Entry 8RWV (electron microscopy, 6.68 A resolution (low resolution: residue-level contacts below are approximate; hydrogen-bond / salt-bridge calls are withheld)); this record covers chains 4 and 6 of the 14 polymer chains in the assembly.

Chain 4:
Protein: DNA replication licensing factor MCM4
Source organism: Homo sapiens
Notes: EC 3.6.4.12
Reference sequence: P33991 (MCM4_HUMAN); residues 1-863 here = UniProt positions 1-863
Amino-acid sequence (883 residues; numbered -19 to 863; the number before each row is that of its first residue; numbers below 1 keep their minus sign (Met-19 is residue -19)):
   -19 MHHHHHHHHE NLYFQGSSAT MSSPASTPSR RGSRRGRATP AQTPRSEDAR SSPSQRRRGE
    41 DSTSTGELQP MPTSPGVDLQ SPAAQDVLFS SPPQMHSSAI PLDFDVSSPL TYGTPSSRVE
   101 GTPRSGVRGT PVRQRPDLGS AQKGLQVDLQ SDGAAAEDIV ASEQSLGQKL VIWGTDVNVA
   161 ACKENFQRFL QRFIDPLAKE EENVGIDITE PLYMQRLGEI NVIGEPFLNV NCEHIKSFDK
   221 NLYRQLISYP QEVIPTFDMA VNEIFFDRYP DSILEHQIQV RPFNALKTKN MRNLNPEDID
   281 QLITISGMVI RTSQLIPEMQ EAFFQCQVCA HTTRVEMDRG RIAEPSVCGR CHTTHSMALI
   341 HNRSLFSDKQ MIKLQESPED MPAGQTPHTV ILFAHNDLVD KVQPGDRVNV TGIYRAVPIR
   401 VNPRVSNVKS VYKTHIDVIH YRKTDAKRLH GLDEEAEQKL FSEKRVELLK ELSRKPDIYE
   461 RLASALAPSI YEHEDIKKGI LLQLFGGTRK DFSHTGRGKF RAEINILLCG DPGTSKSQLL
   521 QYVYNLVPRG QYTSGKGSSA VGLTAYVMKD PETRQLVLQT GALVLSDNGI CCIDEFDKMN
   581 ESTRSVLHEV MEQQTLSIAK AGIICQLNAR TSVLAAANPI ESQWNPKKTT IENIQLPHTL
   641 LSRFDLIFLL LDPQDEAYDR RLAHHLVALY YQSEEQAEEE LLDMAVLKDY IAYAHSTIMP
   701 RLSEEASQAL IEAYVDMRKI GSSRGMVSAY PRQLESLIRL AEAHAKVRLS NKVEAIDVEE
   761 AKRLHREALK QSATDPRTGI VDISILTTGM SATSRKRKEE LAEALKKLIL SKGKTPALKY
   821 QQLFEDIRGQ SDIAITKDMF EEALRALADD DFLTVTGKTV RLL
Not modelled in the structure: -19 to 121, 421-440, 774-863
Construct notes: initiating methionine (-19); expression tag (-18 to 0)
UniProt features mapped onto this chain:
  - motif: Ser642 to Asp645 (Arginine finger)
  - binding site (ATP): Tyr471, Arg497, Lys516, Ser517, Asn618, Arg643, Arg732, Glu735
  - modified residue: Ser2 (N-acetylserine), Ser6 (Phosphoserine), Thr7 (Phosphothreonine), Thr19 (Phosphothreonine), Ser26 (Phosphoserine), Ser31 (Phosphoserine), Ser32 (Phosphoserine), Ser34 (Phosphoserine), Thr102 (Phosphothreonine), Ser105 (Phosphoserine), Thr110 (Phosphothreonine), Ser120 (Phosphoserine), Ser131 (Phosphoserine), Ser142 (Phosphoserine), Ser145 (Phosphoserine), Lys220 (N6-acetyllysine), Lys450 (N6-acetyllysine), Lys858 (N6-acetyllysine)
  - cross-link (Glycyl lysine isopeptide (Lys-Gly)): Lys439 (interchain with G-Cter in SUMO2), Lys798 (interchain with G-Cter in SUMO2)

Chain 6:
Protein: DNA replication licensing factor MCM6
Source organism: Homo sapiens
Notes: EC 3.6.4.12
Reference sequence: Q14566 (MCM6_HUMAN); residues 1-821 here = UniProt positions 1-821
Amino-acid sequence (821 residues; numbered 1 to 821; the number before each row is that of its first residue):
     1 MDLAAAAEPG AGSQHLEVRD EVAEKCQKLF LDFLEEFQSS DGEIKYLQLA EELIRPERNT
    61 LVVSFVDLEQ FNQQLSTTIQ EEFYRVYPYL CRALKTFVKD RKEIPLAKDF YVAFQDLPTR
   121 HKIRELTSSR IGLLTRISGQ VVRTHPVHPE LVSGTFLCLD CQTVIRDVEQ QFKYTQPNIC
   181 RNPVCANRRR FLLDTNKSRF VDFQKVRIQE TQAELPRGSI PRSLEVILRA EAVESAQAGD
   241 KCDFTGTLIV VPDVSKLSTP GARAETNSRV SGVDGYETEG IRGLRALGVR DLSYRLVFLA
   301 CCVAPTNPRF GGKELRDEEQ TAESIKNQMT VKEWEKVFEM SQDKNLYHNL CTSLFPTIHG
   361 NDEVKRGVLL MLFGGVPKTT GEGTSLRGDI NVCIVGDPST AKSQFLKHVE EFSPRAVYTS
   421 GKASSAAGLT AAVVRDEESH EFVIEAGALM LADNGVCCID EFDKMDVRDQ VAIHEAMEQQ
   481 TISITKAGVK ATLNARTSIL AAANPISGHY DRSKSLKQNI NLSAPIMSRF DLFFILVDEC
   541 NEVTDYAIAR RIVDLHSRIE ESIDRVYSLD DIRRYLLFAR QFKPKISKES EDFIVEQYKH
   601 LRQRDGSGVT KSSWRITVRQ LESMIRLSEA MARMHCCDEV QPKHVKEAFR LLNKSIIRVE
   661 TPDVNLDQEE EIQMEVDEGA GGINGHADSP APVNGINGYN EDINQESAPK ASLRLGFSEY
   721 CRISNLIVLH LRKVEEEEDE SALKRSELVN WYLKEIESEI DSEEELINKK RIIEKVIHRL
   781 THYDHVLIEL TQAGLKGSTE GSESYEEDPY LVVNPNYLLE D
Not modelled in the structure: 1-19, 252-292, 658-719, 783-821
UniProt features mapped onto this chain:
  - motif: Ser528 to Asp531 (Arginine finger)
  - binding site (ATP): His359, Ser399, Thr400, Ala401, Lys402, Ser403, Asn504
  - binding site (ADP): Arg619, Glu622
  - modified residue: Met1 (N-acetylmethionine), Ser13 (Phosphoserine), Ser219 (Phosphoserine), Ser271 (Phosphoserine), Thr278 (Phosphothreonine), Lys643 (N6-acetyllysine), Ser689 (Phosphoserine), Ser762 (Phosphoserine), Thr791 (Phosphothreonine)

Interface between chain 4 and chain 6:
Contacting residue pairs (83):
  Gln294(4) - Arg222(6)
  Leu295(4) - Leu126(6)
  Pro297(4) - Leu296(6)
  Met299(4) - Tyr294(6)
  Gln307(4) - Asn178(6)
  Thr334(4) - Ile179(6)
  His335(4) - Asn178(6)
  His335(4) - Ile179(6)
  His335(4) - Arg188(6)
  Leu339(4) - Phe172(6)
  Ile340(4) - Phe172(6)
  His341(4) - Phe172(6)
  His341(4) - Val250(6)
  His341(4) - Tyr294(6)
  Asn342(4) - Tyr84(6)
  Asn342(4) - Ile131(6)
  Asn342(4) - Phe172(6)
  Asn342(4) - Ile249(6)
  Asn342(4) - Val250(6)
  Arg343(4) - Tyr84(6)
  Arg343(4) - Arg85(6)
  Ser344(4) - Ile131(6)
  Phe346(4) - Ser128(6)
  Phe346(4) - Ile131(6)
  Phe346(4) - Val250(6)
  Ser347(4) - Ser128(6)
  Asp348(4) - Thr127(6)
  Asp348(4) - Ser128(6)
  Lys490(4) - His556(6)
  Asp491(4) - Glu560(6)
  Phe492(4) - Leu555(6)
  Phe492(4) - Ile559(6)
  Phe492(4) - Glu560(6)
  Ser493(4) - Glu560(6)
  His494(4) - Glu560(6)
  Thr495(4) - Pro356(6)
  Thr495(4) - His408(6)
  Thr495(4) - Ile563(6)
  Gly496(4) - His408(6)
  Arg497(4) - Lys407(6)
  Lys499(4) - Lys407(6)
  Arg554(4) - Glu437(6)
  Gln555(4) - Pro221(6)
  Gln555(4) - Arg222(6)
  Ser585(4) - Lys422(6)
  Ser585(4) - Lys464(6)
  His588(4) - Lys464(6)
  Glu589(4) - Ser420(6)
  Glu589(4) - Lys464(6)
  Glu592(4) - Ser399(6)
  Gln593(4) - Ser403(6)
  Gln593(4) - Tyr418(6)
  Ser597(4) - Tyr418(6)
  Ser597(4) - Ala423(6)
  Ala599(4) - Ala423(6)
  Lys600(4) - Ala423(6)
  Gly602(4) - Glu445(6)
  Cys605(4) - Ser219(6)
  Gln606(4) - Ser219(6)
  Leu607(4) - Ser219(6)
  Asn608(4) - Arg217(6)
  His638(4) - His509(6)
  Thr639(4) - Pro398(6)
  Thr639(4) - Gly508(6)
  Arg701(4) - Ser557(6)
  Arg701(4) - Ile559(6)
  Leu702(4) - His556(6)
  Ser703(4) - Ser557(6)
  Ser707(4) - Val553(6)
  Ile711(4) - Ala549(6)
  Ile711(4) - Val553(6)
  Tyr714(4) - Asp545(6)
  Val715(4) - Glu542(6)
  Val715(4) - Asp545(6)
  Arg718(4) - Glu539(6)
  Arg718(4) - Cys540(6)
  Arg718(4) - Asn541(6)
  Arg718(4) - Asp545(6)
  Tyr730(4) - Pro398(6)
  Tyr730(4) - Thr400(6)
  Arg732(4) - Thr400(6)
  Leu734(4) - Ile552(6)
  Ile738(4) - His556(6)
Other interface residues (no listed pair), chain 4 (62 interface residues in all): Asp380, Phe500, Leu558, Ile598, Ala601, Ile604, Arg643, Lys719
Other interface residues (no listed pair), chain 6 (62 interface residues in all): Glu82, Arg124, Lys173, Gln212, Thr357, Gln404, Ser424, Gly428, Glu438, Ser507, Thr544, Arg550, Arg558, Arg565

Overview:
The chain 4/chain 6 interface involves 62 residues from each chain. Curated annotation (UniProt) lists 8
ATP-binding residues on chain 4; 7 ATP-binding residues and ADP-binding residues Arg619(6) and Glu622(6) on
chain 6.
Chain 4 is DNA replication licensing factor MCM4 and chain 6 is DNA replication licensing factor MCM6, both
from Homo sapiens; the structure, Human OCCM DNA licensing intermediate, was determined by electron
microscopy.
